Entry 7L4L (X-ray diffraction, 2.65 A resolution); this record covers chains A and B of the 4 polymer chains in the assembly.

[Chain A (and B)]
Molecule: 3-oxoacyl-[acyl-carrier-protein] synthase 2
Organism: Escherichia coli (strain K12)
Notes: EC 2.3.1.179; chain B of this document is another copy of the same molecule, construct and numbering; everything in this record applies to it too
UniProt: P0AAI5 (FABF_ECOLI); residues 0-412 here correspond to UniProt positions 1-413 (UniProt number = residue number + 1)
Sequence (413 residues; row label = number of the first residue in the row; numbering starts at 0):
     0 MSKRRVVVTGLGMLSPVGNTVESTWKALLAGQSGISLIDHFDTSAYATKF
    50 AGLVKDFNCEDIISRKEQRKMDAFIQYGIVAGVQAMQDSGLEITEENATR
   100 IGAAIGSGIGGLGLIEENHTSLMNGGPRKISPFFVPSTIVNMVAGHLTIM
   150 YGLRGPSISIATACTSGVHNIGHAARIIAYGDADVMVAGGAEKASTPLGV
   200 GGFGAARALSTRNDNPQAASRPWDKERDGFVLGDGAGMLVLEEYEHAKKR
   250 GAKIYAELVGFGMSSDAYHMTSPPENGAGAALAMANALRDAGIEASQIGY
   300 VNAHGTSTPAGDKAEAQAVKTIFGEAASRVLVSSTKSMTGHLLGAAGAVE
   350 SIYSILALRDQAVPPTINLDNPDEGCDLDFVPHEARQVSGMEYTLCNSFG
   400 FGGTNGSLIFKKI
Unresolved in the structure: 0 (chain B: 0-1)
Covalently attached groups: compound DYF linked to C163
Metal / ion sites: Na+: N301, A302, E349, N396
Small-molecule neighbours: DYF ([(3R)-2,2-dimethyl-4-[[3-[2-[[(E)-oct-2-enoyl]amino]ethylamino]-3-oxidanylidene-propyl]amino]-3-oxidanyl-4-oxidanylidene-butyl] dihydrogen phosphate): G107, I108, A162, F202, A205, R206, A207, T270, S271, P272, H303, T305, T307, G310, H340, L342, F398, G399, F400
UniProt features mapped onto this chain:
  - active site (For beta-ketoacyl synthase activity): C163, H303, H340
  - binding site (platencin): T270, T307 to A309, H340
  - binding site (platensimycin): T270, H303, T307 to A309, H340
From the paper describing this entry:
  - binding site for DYF: C163, T270, S271, H303, T305, T307, H340
  - catalytic residues: C163, F400
  - catalytic residues: H340 (citing earlier work)
  - contacts within the chain: Y267-P273
  - mutagenesis - H268A, T270A, G310M, G399A, F400A, F400I, F400V, G402A (10-fold), N404A: decreased catalytic activity on transacylation
  - mutagenesis - G310F (50-fold): decreased catalytic activity
  - mutagenesis - D265A, D265N, N404A: decreased catalytic activity on C6-AcpP
  - mutagenesis - D265A, D265N, G402A, N404A: decreased catalytic activity on C12-AcpP
  - mutagenesis - Y267A/P273A, G399A: unchanged catalytic activity
  - mutagenesis - Y267A, P272A, P273A: decreased expression
  - mutagenesis - F400I, F400V: decreased catalytic activity on malonyl-CoA

[Interface between chain A and chain B]
Pairs across the interface (112):
  K2(A) with Y179(B), hydrogen bond
  A44(A) with P126(B)
  Y45(A) with L121(B); P126(B), hydrophobic
  T98(A) with L281(B)
  I108(A) with I138(B), hydrophobic
  I114(A) with I114(B), hydrophobic
  E115(A) with H118(B)
  H118(A) with E115(B); H118(B), hydrogen bond; T119(B); L197(B)
  T119(A) with H118(B); M122(B)
  L121(A) with Y45(B)
  M122(A) with T119(B)
  P126(A) with A44(B); Y45(B), hydrophobic
  I129(A) with G200(B); G201(B); A204(B)
  S130(A) with A204(B)
  P131(A) with A204(B); A205(B)
  F132(A) with M269(B), hydrophobic
  F133(A) with L197(B)
  I138(A) with I108(B), hydrophobic
  V139(A) with A160(B)
  N140(A) with A160(B); T161(B); A162(B); F400(B), hydrogen bond (side chain-backbone)
  M141(A) with M269(B), hydrophobic
  G144(A) with G401(B)
  T147(A) with A266(B)
  I148(A) with A266(B), hydrophobic; Y267(B); H268(B); M269(B)
  G151(A) with A266(B)
  L152(A) with S264(B); A266(B)
  R153(A) with S263(B); S264(B), hydrogen bond (backbone-backbone); A277(B), hydrogen bond (side chain-backbone); L281(B)
  G154(A) with S263(B); S264(B), hydrogen bond (backbone-side chain)
  P155(A) with M262(B), hydrophobic
  S156(A) with H168(B); S264(B), hydrogen bond; T403(B), hydrogen bond (backbone-side chain)
  I157(A) with T161(B); H172(B); M262(B), hydrophobic
  S158(A) with S158(B); I159(B); A160(B), hydrogen bond (backbone-backbone); T161(B)
  I159(A) with S158(B)
  A160(A) with V139(B), hydrophobic; N140(B); S158(B), hydrogen bond (backbone-backbone)
  T161(A) with N140(B); I157(B); S158(B)
  A162(A) with N140(B)
  H168(A) with S156(B)
  H172(A) with I157(B); I176(B)
  R175(A) with Y179(B); D181(B), salt bridge
  I176(A) with H172(B)
  Y179(A) with R175(B), hydrogen bond; D289(B), hydrogen bond
  D181(A) with R175(B), salt bridge; M262(B)
  L197(A) with H118(B); F133(B)
  G200(A) with I129(B)
  G201(A) with I129(B); F133(B)
  A204(A) with I129(B); S130(B); P131(B)
  A205(A) with P131(B)
  M262(A) with P155(B), hydrophobic; I157(B), hydrophobic; D181(B)
  S263(A) with R153(B); G154(B); S156(B)
  S264(A) with L152(B); R153(B), hydrogen bond (backbone-backbone); G154(B), hydrogen bond (side chain-backbone); S156(B), hydrogen bond
  A266(A) with T147(B); G151(B); L152(B)
  Y267(A) with I148(B)
  H268(A) with I148(B)
  M269(A) with M141(B), hydrophobic; H145(B); I148(B)
  A277(A) with R153(B)
  L281(A) with T98(B); R153(B)
  D289(A) with Y179(B), hydrogen bond
  F400(A) with N140(B), hydrogen bond (backbone-side chain)
  G401(A) with M141(B); G144(B)
  T403(A) with S156(B), hydrogen bond (side chain-backbone)
Other interface residues (no listed pair), chain A (70 interface residues in all): K69, G107, L111, N117, V134, P135, H145, P196, F202, T270
Other interface residues (no listed pair), chain B (72 interface residues in all): E66, K69, G107, L111, N117, V134, P135, T137, P196, F202, D265, T270, G278

[Overview]
Chain A and chain B form an interface of 70 and 72 residues respectively, with 18 hydrogen bonds and 2 salt
bridges. Polar contacts include R175(A)-D181(B), K2(A)-Y179(B) and H118(A)-H118(B). The paper reports
catalytic residues C163(A), F400(A) and H340(A); H268A, T270A and G310M of chain A, among others, reduce
catalytic activity on transacylation; 16 substitutions were tested in all.
Chain A and chain B are both 3-oxoacyl-[acyl-carrier-protein] synthase 2 (Escherichia coli (strain K12)); the
structure, Crosslinked Crystal Structure of Type II Fatty Acid Synthase Ketosynthase, FabF, and C8-crypto Acyl
Carrier Protein ..., was determined by X-ray diffraction, deposited together with 7L4E.
